Entry 6KNB (electron microscopy, 6.90 A resolution (low resolution: residue-level contacts below are approximate; hydrogen-bond / salt-bridge calls are withheld)); this record covers chains D and E of the 7 polymer chains in the assembly.

== Chain D (and E) ==
Name: DNA polymerase sliding clamp 1
From: Thermococcus kodakarensis (strain ATCC BAA-918 / JCM 12380 / KOD1)
Notes: chain E of this document is another copy of the same molecule, construct and numbering; everything in this record applies to it too
Reference sequence: Q5JF32 (PCNA1_THEKO); residue numbers follow UniProt; this construct covers 1-249
Chain sequence (249 residues; each row starts with the number of its first residue):
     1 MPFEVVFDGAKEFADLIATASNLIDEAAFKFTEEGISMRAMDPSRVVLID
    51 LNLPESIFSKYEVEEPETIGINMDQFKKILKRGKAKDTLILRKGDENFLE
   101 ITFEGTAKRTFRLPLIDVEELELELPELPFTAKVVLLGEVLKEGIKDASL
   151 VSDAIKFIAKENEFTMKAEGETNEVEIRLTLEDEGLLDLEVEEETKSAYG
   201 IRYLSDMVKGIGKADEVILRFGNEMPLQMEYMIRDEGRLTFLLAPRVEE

== Interface between chain D and chain E ==
Pairs across the interface (29; chain D residue first):
  Val140(D) with Thr106(E); Ala107(E)
  Asp147(D) with Arg82(E); Arg109(E)
  Leu150(D) with Arg82(E)
  Val151(D) with Arg82(E)
  Thr172(D) with Arg112(E); Pro114(E)
  Asn173(D) with Phe111(E); Arg112(E); Leu113(E)
  Glu174(D) with Thr110(E); Phe111(E); Arg112(E)
  Val175(D) with Thr110(E); Phe111(E)
  Glu176(D) with Lys108(E); Arg109(E); Thr110(E)
  Ile177(D) with Ala107(E); Lys108(E)
  Arg178(D) with Ala107(E); Lys108(E)
  Leu179(D) with Ala107(E)
  Thr180(D) with Lys108(E)
  Asp183(D) with Gly105(E); Thr106(E); Ala107(E); Lys108(E)
Also at the interface, not in a pair above, chain D (16 interface residues in all): Glu143, Lys146
Also at the interface, not in a pair above, chain E (12 interface residues in all): Lys78

== Summary ==
16 residues of chain D face 12 of chain E across their interface.
Both chains are DNA polymerase sliding clamp 1 (Thermococcus kodakarensis (strain ATCC BAA-918 / JCM 12380 /
KOD1)). Entry 6KNB (PolD-PCNA-DNA (form A)) was determined by electron microscopy together with 6KNC from the
same study.
